PDB entry 7TAS | electron microscopy, 3.20 A resolution | chains H and E of the 3 polymer chains in the assembly

# Chain H
Molecule: S2K146 Fab heavy chain
Source organism: Homo sapiens
Notes: antibody fragment or engineered binder
Chain sequence (122 residues; numbered 1 to 122; the number before each row is that of its first residue):
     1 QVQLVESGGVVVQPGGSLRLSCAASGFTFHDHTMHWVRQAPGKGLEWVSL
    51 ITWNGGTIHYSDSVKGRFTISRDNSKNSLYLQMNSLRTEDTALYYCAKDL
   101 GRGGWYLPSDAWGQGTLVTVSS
Not modelled in the structure: 121-122
Cystine bridges: C22-C96

# Chain E
Molecule: Spike glycoprotein
Source organism: Severe acute respiratory syndrome coronavirus 2
UniProtKB: P0DTC2 (SPIKE_SARS2); residues 1-1208 here = UniProt positions 1-1208
Chain sequence (1288 residues; row label = number of the first residue in the row):
     1 MFVFLVLLPLVSSQCVNLTTRTQLPPAYTNSFTRGVYYPDKVFRSSVLHS
    51 TQDLFLPFFSNVTWFHAIHVSGTNGTKRFDNPVLPFNDGVYFASTEKSNI
   101 IRGWIFGTTLDSKTQSLLIVNNATNVVIKVCEFQFCNDPFLGVYYHKNNK
   151 SWMESEFRVYSSANNCTFEYVSQPFLMDLEGKQGNFKNLREFVFKNIDGY
   201 FKIYSKHTPINLVRDLPQGFSALEPLVDLPIGINITRFQTLLALHRSYLT
   251 PGDSSSGWTAGAAAYYVGYLQPRTFLLKYNENGTITDAVDCALDPLSETK
   301 CTLKSFTVEKGIYQTSNFRVQPTESIVRFPNITNLCPFGEVFNATRFASV
   351 YAWNRKRISNCVADYSVLYNSASFSTFKCYGVSPTKLNDLCFTNVYADSF
   401 VIRGDEVRQIAPGQTGKIADYNYKLPDDFTGCVIAWNSNNLDSKVGGNYN
   451 YLYRLFRKSNLKPFERDISTEIYQAGSTPCNGVEGFNCYFPLQSYGFQPT
   501 NGVGYQPYRVVVLSFELLHAPATVCGPKKSTNLVKNKCVNFNFNGLTGTG
   551 VLTESNKKFLPFQQFGRDIADTTDAVRDPQTLEILDITPCSFGGVSVITP
   601 GTNTSNQVAVLYQDVNCTEVPVAIHADQLTPTWRVYSTGSNVFQTRAGCL
   651 IGAEHVNNSYECDIPIGAGICASYQTQTNSPGSASSVASQSIIAYTMSLG
   701 AENSVAYSNNSIAIPTNFTISVTTEILPVSMTKTSVDCTMYICGDSTECS
   751 NLLLQYGSFCTQLNRALTGIAVEQDKNTQEVFAQVKQIYKTPPIKDFGGF
   801 NFSQILPDPSKPSKRSPIEDLLFNKVTLADAGFIKQYGDCLGDIAARDLI
   851 CAQKFNGLTVLPPLLTDEMIAQYTSALLAGTITSGWTFGAGPALQIPFPM
   901 QMAYRFNGIGVTQNVLYENQKLIANQFNSAIGKIQDSLSSTPSALGKLQD
   951 VVNQNAQALNTLVKQLSSNFGAISSVLNDILSRLDPPEAEVQIDRLITGR
  1001 LQSLQTYVTQQLIRAAEIRASANLAATKMSECVLGQSKRVDFCGKGYHLM
  1051 SFPQSAPHGVVFLHVTYVPAQEKNFTTAPAICHDGKAHFPREGVFVSNGT
  1101 HWFVTQRNFYEPQIITTDNTFVSGNCDVVIGIVNNTVYDPLQPELDSFKE
  1151 ELDKYFKNHTSPDVDLGDISGINASVVNIQKEIDRLNEVAKNLNESLIDL
  1201 QELGKYEQGSGYIPEAPRDGQAYVRKDGEWVLLSTFLGRSLEVLFQGPGH
  1251 HHHHHHHSAWSHPQFEKGGGSGGGGSGGSAWSHPQFEK
Not modelled in the structure: 1-334, 517-519, 527-1288
Sequence notes: engineered mutation G682 (Arg in P0DTC2), S683 (Arg in P0DTC2), S685 (Arg in P0DTC2), P817 (Phe in P0DTC2), P892 (Ala in P0DTC2), P899 (Ala in P0DTC2), P942 (Ala in P0DTC2), P986 (Lys in P0DTC2), P987 (Val in P0DTC2); expression tag (1209-1288)
Cystine bridges: C336-C361, C379-C432, C391-C525, C480-C488
Glycans and other covalent adducts: N-acetylglucosamine (NAG) linked to N343
UniProt features mapped onto this chain:
  - region: N280 to C301 (Putative superantigen), R403 to D405 (Integrin-binding motif), N448 to F456 (Immunodominant HLA epitope recognized by the CD8+), P681, A684 (Putative superantigen), S816 to Y837 (Fusion peptide 1), K835 to F855 (Fusion peptide 2), D1163 to E1202 (Heptad repeat 2)
  - site: R815, S816 (Cleavage)
  - glycosylation: N17 (N-linked (GlcNAc...) (complex) asparagine), N61 (N-linked (GlcNAc...) (hybrid) asparagine), N74 (N-linked (GlcNAc...) (complex) asparagine), N122 (N-linked (GlcNAc...) (hybrid) asparagine), N149 (N-linked (GlcNAc...) (complex) asparagine), N165 (N-linked (GlcNAc...) (complex) asparagine), N234 (N-linked (GlcNAc...) (high mannose) asparagine), N282 (N-linked (GlcNAc...) (complex) asparagine), T323 (O-linked (GalNAc) threonine), S325 (O-linked (HexNAc...) serine), N331 (N-linked (GlcNAc...) (complex) asparagine), N343 (N-linked (GlcNAc...) (complex) asparagine), N603 (N-linked (GlcNAc...) (hybrid) asparagine), N616 (N-linked (GlcNAc...) (complex) asparagine), N657 (N-linked (GlcNAc...) (complex) asparagine), T676 (O-linked (GlcNAc...) threonine), T678 (O-linked (GlcNAc...) threonine), N709 (N-linked (GlcNAc...) (high mannose) asparagine), N717 (N-linked (GlcNAc...) (hybrid) asparagine), N801 (N-linked (GlcNAc...) (hybrid) asparagine) and 6 more in UniProt
  - natural variant: L5 (L5F: In strain: Iota/B.1.526), S13 (S13I: In strain: Epsilon/B.1.427/B.1.429), L18 (L18F: In strain: Beta/B.1.351, Gamma/P.1 and 1 more), T19 (T19I: In strain: Omicron/BQ.1.1, Omicron/XBB.1.5 and 1 more; T19R: In strain: Delta/B.1.617.2, Omicron/BA.2 and 4 more), T20 (T20N: In strain: Gamma/P.1), L24 to A27 (sequence variant, change not given here; In strain: Omicron/BA.2, Omicron/BA.2.12.1 and 6 more), P26 (P26S: In strain: Gamma/P.1), Q52 (Q52H: In strain: Omicron/EG.5.1), A67 (A67V: In strain: Eta/B.1.525, Omicron/BA.1), H69 to V70 (deletion: In strain: Alpha/B.1.1.7, Eta/B.1.525 and 5 more), G75 (G75V: In strain: Lambda/C.37), T76 (T76I: In strain: Lambda/C.37), 82 further natural variant entries in UniProt
  - mutagenesis: H69 to V70 (Increased incorporation of cleaved spike into virions), N121 (N121Q: Partial loss of biliverdin affinity), R190 (R190K: Partial loss of biliverdin affinity), N234 (N234Q: Increased resistance to neutralizing antibodies), N331 (N331Q: Reduced viral infectivity), N343 (N343Q: Reduced viral infectivity), L452 (L452R: Increased resistance to neutralizing antibodies. Decreases HLA binding to NF9 epitope. Increased binding affinity to human ACE2), Y453 (Y453F: Decreased HLA binding to NF9 epitope. Increased binding affinity to human ACE2), A475 (A475V: Increased resistance to neutralizing antibodies), V483 (V483A: Increased resistance to neutralizing antibodies), E484 (E484D: Increased replication in human TMEM106B overexpressing cells), F490 (F490L: Increased resistance to neutralizing antibodies and human covalescent sera neutralization), 12 further mutagenesis entries in UniProt
Reported in the primary citation:
  - mutagenesis - Y489H: decreased binding to S2K146
  - mutagenesis - Y489H (4.5-fold): decreased binding to ACE2
  - mutagenesis - Y489H: decreased growth
  - post-translational modification sites: N343

# How chain H and chain E interact
Pairs across the interface (34):
  Q1(H) with N501(E); G502(E), hydrogen bond (side chain-backbone); Y505(E)
  G26(H) with Y449(E); G496(E); Q498(E)
  F27(H) with Y449(E), hydrogen bond (backbone-side chain)
  T28(H) with Y449(E); S494(E)
  H32(H) with Q493(E)
  W53(H) with E484(E)
  K98(H) with Q493(E)
  D99(H) with Y489(E), hydrogen bond
  L100(H) with L455(E); F456(E), hydrophobic; Q493(E), hydrogen bond (backbone-side chain)
  G101(H) with Y489(E)
  R102(H) with L452(E); Y489(E); F490(E), hydrogen bond (backbone-backbone); L492(E); S494(E)
  G103(H) with E484(E)
  G104(H) with E484(E); G485(E); C488(E); Y489(E)
  W105(H) with G485(E), hydrogen bond (backbone-backbone); F486(E); N487(E), hydrogen bond (backbone-backbone); Y489(E)
  Y106(H) with F486(E), hydrophobic; N487(E); Y489(E), hydrogen bond (backbone-side chain)
Interface features reported in the paper:
  - epitope / paratope residues, chain E: Y449(E), L452(E), L455(E), E484(E), Y489(E), Q493(E), Q498(E), N501(E), G502(E)

# In short
15 residues of chain H face 19 of chain E across their interface; the contacts include 8 hydrogen bonds. Among
the polar pairs are Q1(H)-G502(E), F27(H)-Y449(E) and D99(H)-Y489(E). UniProt lists 24 mutagenesis sites on
chain E. The paper reports that Y489H of chain E reduces binding to S2K146; epitope/paratope residues Y449(E),
L452(E) and L455(E) among others.
Here chain H is S2K146 Fab heavy chain (Homo sapiens) and chain E is Spike glycoprotein (Severe acute
respiratory syndrome coronavirus 2). Entry 7TAS (SARS-CoV-2 spike in complex with the S2K146 neutralizing
antibody Fab fragment (local refinement of the RBD ...) was determined by electron microscopy, deposited
together with 7TAT.
